PDB entry 6PSV | electron microscopy, 3.50 A resolution | chains L and P of the 10 polymer chains in the assembly

== Chain L ==
Molecule: RNA polymerase sigma factor RpoD
From: Escherichia coli
UniProt: Q0P6L9 (Q0P6L9_ECOLX); residue numbers follow UniProt; this construct covers 1-613
Amino-acid sequence (616 residues; numbered -2 to 613; the number before each row is that of its first residue; numbers below 1 keep their minus sign (Ser-2 is residue -2)):
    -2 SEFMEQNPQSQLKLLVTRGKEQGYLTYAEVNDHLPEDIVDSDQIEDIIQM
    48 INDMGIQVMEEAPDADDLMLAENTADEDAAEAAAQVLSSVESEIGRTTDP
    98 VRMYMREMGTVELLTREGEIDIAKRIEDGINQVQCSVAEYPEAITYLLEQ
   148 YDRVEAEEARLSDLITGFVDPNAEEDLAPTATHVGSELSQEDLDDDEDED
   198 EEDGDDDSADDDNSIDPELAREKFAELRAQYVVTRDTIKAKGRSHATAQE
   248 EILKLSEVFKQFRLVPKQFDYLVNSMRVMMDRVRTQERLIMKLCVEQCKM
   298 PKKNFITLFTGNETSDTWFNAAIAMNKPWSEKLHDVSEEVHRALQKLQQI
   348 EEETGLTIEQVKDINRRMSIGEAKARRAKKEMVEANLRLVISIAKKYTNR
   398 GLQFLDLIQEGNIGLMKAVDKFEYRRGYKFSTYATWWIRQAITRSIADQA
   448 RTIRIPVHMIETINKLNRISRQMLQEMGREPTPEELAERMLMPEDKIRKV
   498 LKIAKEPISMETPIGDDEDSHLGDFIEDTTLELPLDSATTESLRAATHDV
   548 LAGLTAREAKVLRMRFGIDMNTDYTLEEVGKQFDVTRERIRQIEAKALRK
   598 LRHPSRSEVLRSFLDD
Disordered / not traced: -2 to 90, 168-211, 237-241
Construct notes: expression tag (-2 to 0)

== Chain P ==
Molecule: 85-nt DNA strand
Sequence (85 nucleotides; numbered 1 to 85; the number before each row is that of its first residue):
     1 GCGTTCTATATGGACAATTCAAAGGCCGAGGAATATGCCCTTTTAGCCTT
    51 CTTTTGTCAATGGATTTGTGCAAATAAGCGCCGCC
Disordered / not traced: 1-10, 24-33, 71-85

== Chain L / chain P interface ==
Pairs across the interface (17; chain L residue first):
  Asn396(L) - DA35(P)  base contact
  Arg397(L) - DA35(P)  sugar contact
  Arg397(L) - DT36(P)  salt bridge to the phosphate
  Arg436(L) - DG37(P)  salt bridge to the phosphate
  Glu458(L) - DC38(P)  base contact
  Asn461(L) - DT36(P)  phosphate contact
  Arg468(L) - DA35(P)  sugar contact
  Arg468(L) - DT36(P)  hydrogen bond to the base
  Arg562(L) - DG56(P)  salt bridge to the phosphate
  Thr572(L) - DT55(P)  hydrogen bond to the phosphate
  Leu573(L) - DT55(P)  sugar contact
  Leu573(L) - DG56(P)  hydrogen bond to the phosphate
  Glu574(L) - DT55(P)  phosphate contact
  Arg584(L) - DG56(P)  base contact
  Glu585(L) - DT57(P)  base contact
  Glu585(L) - DC58(P)  hydrogen bond to the base
  Arg588(L) - DT57(P)  salt bridge to the phosphate
Also at the interface, not in a pair above, chain L (16 interface residues in all): Trp433, Asn464, Arg465
Also at the interface, not in a pair above, chain P (9 interface residues in all): DA59

== Overview ==
The interface between chain L and chain P involves 16 residues on one side and 9 on the other; the contacts
include 4 hydrogen bonds and 4 salt bridges. Among the polar pairs are Arg468(L)-DT36(P), Glu585(L)-DC58(P)
and Thr572(L)-DT55(P).
Here chain L is RNA polymerase sigma factor RpoD (Escherichia coli) and chain P is an 85-nt DNA strand. Entry
6PSV (Escherichia coli RNA polymerase promoter unwinding intermediate (TpreRPo) with TraR and rpsT P2
promoter) was determined by electron microscopy, deposited together with 6PSQ, 6PSR, 6PSS, 6PST, 6PSU and
6PSW.
